8TPA - chains A and J of the 12 polymer chains in the assembly; structure by electron microscopy, 3.00 A resolution.

# Chain A
Name: Hemagglutinin HA1 chain
Organism: Influenza A virus (A/New Caledonia/20/1999(H1N1))
UniProtKB: Q6WG00 (Q6WG00_9INFA); the construct lacks a stretch of the UniProt sequence, so the offset changes along the chain: -6 to 54 = UniProt 1-61; 55-83 = UniProt 63-91; 84-95 = UniProt 93-104; 96-135 = UniProt 106-145; 2 more segments
Sequence (343 residues; each row starts with the number of its first residue; a row labelled like 135A-135C holds insertion residues (135A, then the next letters in order); numbers below 1 keep their minus sign (Met-6 is residue -6)):
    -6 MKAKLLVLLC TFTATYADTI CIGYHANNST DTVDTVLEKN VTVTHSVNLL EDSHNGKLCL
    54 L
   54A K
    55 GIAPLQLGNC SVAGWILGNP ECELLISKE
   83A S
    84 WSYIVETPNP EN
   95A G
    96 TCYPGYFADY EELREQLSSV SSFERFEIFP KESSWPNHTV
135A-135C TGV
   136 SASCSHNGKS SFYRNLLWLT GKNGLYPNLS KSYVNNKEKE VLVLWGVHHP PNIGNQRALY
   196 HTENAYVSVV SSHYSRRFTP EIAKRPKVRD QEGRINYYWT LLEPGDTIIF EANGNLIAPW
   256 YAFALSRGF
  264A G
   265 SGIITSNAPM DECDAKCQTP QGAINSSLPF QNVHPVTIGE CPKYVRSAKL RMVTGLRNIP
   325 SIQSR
Unresolved in the structure: -6 to 10, 326-329
Disulfide bonds: Cys52-Cys277, Cys64-Cys76, Cys97-Cys139, Cys281-Cys305
Covalent attachments: N-acetylglucosamine (NAG) linked to Asn63, Asn95, Asn132, Asn163, Asn289

# Chain J
Name: Light chain of Fab 2-2-1G06
Organism: Homo sapiens
Notes: antibody fragment or engineered binder
Sequence (107 residues; each row starts with the number of its first residue):
     1 DIQMTQSPSS LSASVGDRVT ITCRASHNIQ NFLNWYQQKP GKAPKLLIYA ASTLQSGVPS
    61 RFSGSGSRTD FTLTISSLQP EDFAAYYCQQ SYGLPRTFGQ GTRLEIK
Disulfide bonds: Cys23-Cys88

# How chain A and chain J interact
Contacting residue pairs (4; chain A residue first):
  Glu175(A) - Arg24(J)  salt bridge
  Arg262(A) - Asp70(J)
  Phe264(A) - Gly66(J)
  Phe264(A) - Ser67(J)
Other interface residues (no listed pair), chain A (4 interface residues in all): Pro239
Other interface residues (no listed pair), chain J (5 interface residues in all): Ser65

# Overview
Chain A and chain J form an interface of 4 and 5 residues respectively, with 1 salt bridge. The salt-bridged
pair is Glu175(A)-Arg24(J). N-acetylglucosamine is covalently linked to Asn63(A), Asn95(A), Asn132(A),
Asn163(A) and Asn289(A).
Here chain A is Hemagglutinin HA1 chain (Influenza A virus (A/New Caledonia/20/1999(H1N1))) and chain J is
Light chain of Fab 2-2-1G06 (Homo sapiens). Entry 8TPA (H1 hemagglutinin (NC99) in complex with
medial-junction-targeting Fab 2-2-1G06) was determined by electron microscopy, deposited together with 8TP6,
8TP7 and 8TP9.
